Entry 5YLX (X-ray diffraction, 2.20 A resolution); this record covers chains A and B of the 3 polymer chains in the assembly.

# Chain A
Protein: MHC class I antigen
From: Sus scrofa
UniProtKB: H6TIB1 (H6TIB1_PIG); residue numbers follow UniProt; this construct covers 1-275
Chain sequence (275 residues; each row starts with the number of its first residue):
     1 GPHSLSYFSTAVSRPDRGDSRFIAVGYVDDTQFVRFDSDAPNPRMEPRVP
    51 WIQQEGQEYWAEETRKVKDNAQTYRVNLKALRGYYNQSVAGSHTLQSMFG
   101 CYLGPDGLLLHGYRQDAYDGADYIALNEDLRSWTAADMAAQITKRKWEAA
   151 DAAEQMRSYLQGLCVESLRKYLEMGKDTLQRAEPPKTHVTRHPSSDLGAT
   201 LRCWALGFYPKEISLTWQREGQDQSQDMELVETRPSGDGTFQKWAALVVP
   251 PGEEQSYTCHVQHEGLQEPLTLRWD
Cystine bridges: Cys101-Cys164, Cys203-Cys259
What the authors report for this chain:
  - specificity-determining residues: Met156

# Chain B
Protein: Beta-2-microglobulin
From: Sus scrofa
UniProtKB: Q07717 (B2MG_PIG); residues 1-98 here correspond to UniProt positions 21-118 (UniProt number = residue number + 20)
Chain sequence (98 residues; numbered 1 to 98; the number before each row is that of its first residue):
     1 VARPPKVQVYSRHPAENGKPNYLNCYVSGFHPPQIEIDLLKNGEKMNAEQ
    51 SDLSFSKDWSFYLLVHTEFTPNAVDQYSCRVKHVTLDKPKIVKWDRDH
Cystine bridges: Cys25-Cys79

# Chain A / chain B interface
Contacting residue pairs (59):
  Phe8(A) - Phe55(B)  hydrophobic
  Ser9(A) - Phe55(B)
  Thr10(A) - Leu53(B)
  Thr10(A) - Phe55(B)
  Thr10(A) - Phe61(B)
  Val12(A) - Gln34(B)
  Ile23(A) - Leu53(B)
  Val25(A) - Asp52(B)
  Val25(A) - Ser54(B)
  Tyr27(A) - Ser54(B)  hydrogen bond
  Tyr27(A) - Tyr62(B)  hydrogen bond
  Gln32(A) - Asp52(B)  hydrogen bond
  Arg35(A) - Asp52(B)  salt bridge
  Arg48(A) - Asp52(B)  salt bridge
  Ser92(A) - Gln34(B)
  Thr94(A) - Pro33(B)
  Thr94(A) - Phe61(B)
  Gln96(A) - His31(B)  hydrogen bond
  Gln96(A) - Phe55(B)
  Gln96(A) - Trp59(B)
  Gln96(A) - Phe61(B)
  Ser97(A) - Phe55(B)
  Met98(A) - Lys57(B)
  Met98(A) - Trp59(B)  hydrophobic
  Tyr102(A) - Lys57(B)  hydrogen bond
  Tyr113(A) - Lys57(B)  hydrogen bond
  Gln115(A) - Trp59(B)
  Asp116(A) - Trp59(B)
  Ala117(A) - Trp59(B)
  Asp119(A) - Val1(B)
  Asp119(A) - His31(B)
  Gly120(A) - Val1(B)
  Gly120(A) - His31(B)
  Gly120(A) - Trp59(B)
  Asp122(A) - Trp59(B)  hydrogen bond
  His192(A) - Asp97(B)  salt bridge
  Arg202(A) - Asp97(B)  hydrogen bond (side chain-backbone)
  Arg202(A) - His98(B)
  Trp204(A) - Asp97(B)
  Trp204(A) - His98(B)
  Leu206(A) - Pro14(B)
  Val231(A) - Gln8(B)
  Glu232(A) - Gln8(B)  hydrogen bond (backbone-side chain)
  Glu232(A) - Tyr26(B)
  Glu232(A) - Ser28(B)  hydrogen bond
  Thr233(A) - Tyr26(B)
  Arg234(A) - Gln8(B)  hydrogen bond
  Arg234(A) - Tyr10(B)
  Arg234(A) - His98(B)  hydrogen bond
  Pro235(A) - Tyr10(B)  hydrogen bond (backbone-side chain)
  Pro235(A) - Tyr26(B)
  Ser236(A) - Arg12(B)  hydrogen bond (backbone-side chain)
  Ser236(A) - Asn24(B)
  Gly237(A) - Arg12(B)  hydrogen bond (backbone-side chain)
  Asp238(A) - Arg12(B)
  Gln242(A) - Tyr10(B)
  Gln242(A) - Ser11(B)  hydrogen bond (side chain-backbone)
  Gln242(A) - Arg12(B)  hydrogen bond (side chain-backbone)
  Trp244(A) - His98(B)
Interface residues without a listed pair, chain A (38 interface residues in all): His188
Interface residues without a listed pair, chain B (25 interface residues in all): Lys6, Leu64, Arg96

# In short
38 residues of chain A and 25 residues of chain B are in contact, with 17 hydrogen bonds and 3 salt bridges.
Polar pairs include Arg35(A)-Asp52(B), Arg48(A)-Asp52(B) and His192(A)-Asp97(B). From the paper: the
specificity determinant Met156(A).
Chain A is MHC class I antigen and chain B is Beta-2-microglobulin, both from Sus scrofa; the structure,
Integrated illustration of a valid epitope based on the SLA class I structure and tetramer technique ..., was
determined by X-ray diffraction.
